9GMD - chains C and F of the 6 polymer chains in the assembly; structure by electron microscopy, 4.00 A resolution.

== Chain C ==
Molecule: Chromosome partition protein MukF
From: Escherichia coli
UniProt: P60293 (MUKF_ECOLI); residues 1-440 here = UniProt positions 1-440
Amino-acid sequence (440 residues; row label = number of the first residue in the row):
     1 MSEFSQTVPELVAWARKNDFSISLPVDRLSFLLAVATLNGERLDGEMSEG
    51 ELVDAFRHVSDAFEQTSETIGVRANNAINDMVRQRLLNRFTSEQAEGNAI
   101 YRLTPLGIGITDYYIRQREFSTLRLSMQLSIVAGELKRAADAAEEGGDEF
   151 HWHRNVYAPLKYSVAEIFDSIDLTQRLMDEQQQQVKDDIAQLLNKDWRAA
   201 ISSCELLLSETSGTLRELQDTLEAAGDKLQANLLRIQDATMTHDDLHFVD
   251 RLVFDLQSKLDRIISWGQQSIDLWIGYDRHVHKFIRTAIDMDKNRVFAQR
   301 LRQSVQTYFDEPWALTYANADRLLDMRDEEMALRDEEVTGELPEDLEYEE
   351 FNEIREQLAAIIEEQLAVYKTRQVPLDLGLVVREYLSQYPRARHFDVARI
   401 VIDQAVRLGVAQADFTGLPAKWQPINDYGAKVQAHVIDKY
Unresolved in the structure: 1-190, 198-262, 328-440
Curated features (UniProtKB/Swiss-Prot):
  - region: L208 to I236 (Leucine-zipper)
  - mutagenesis: L233 (L233P: Abolishes function)

== Chain F ==
Molecule: Chromosome partition protein MukE
From: Escherichia coli
UniProt: P22524 (MUKE_ECOLI); residue numbers follow UniProt; this construct covers 1-234
Amino-acid sequence (234 residues; row label = number of the first residue in the row):
     1 MSSTNIEQVMPVKLAQALANPLFPALDSALRSGRHIGLDELDNHAFLMDF
    51 QEYLEEFYARYNVELIRAPEGFFYLRPRSTTLIPRSVLSELDMMVGKILC
   101 YLYLSPERLANEGIFTQQELYDELLTLADEAKLLKLVNNRSTGSDVDRQK
   151 LQEKVRSSLNRLRRLGMVWFMGHDSSKFRITESVFRFGADVRAGDDPREA
   201 QRRLIRDGEAMPIENHLQLNDETEENQPDSGEEE
Unresolved in the structure: 1-6, 210-234

== How chain C and chain F interact ==
Pairs across the interface - 21 pairs, chain C then chain F:
  R322(C) with P84(F); R85(F), hydrogen bond (side chain-backbone); S86(F), hydrogen bond
  L323(C) with R31(F); S32(F); G33(F); P77(F), hydrophobic; P84(F), hydrogen bond (backbone-backbone); R85(F); S86(F), hydrogen bond (backbone-backbone)
  L324(C) with S86(F); L165(F), hydrophobic
  D325(C) with R85(F), salt bridge; S86(F), hydrogen bond (backbone-backbone); V87(F); L88(F), hydrogen bond (backbone-backbone)
  M326(C) with R85(F); L88(F), hydrophobic; M93(F), hydrophobic; R186(F)
  R327(C) with M93(F)
Also at the interface, not in a pair above, chain F (16 interface residues in all): L30, I83, F187, E209

== In short ==
The interface between chain C and chain F involves 6 residues on one side and 16 on the other; the contacts
include 6 hydrogen bonds and 1 salt bridge. Polar pairs include D325(C)-R85(F), R322(C)-R85(F) and
R322(C)-S86(F). UniProt lists one mutagenesis site on chain C.
Here chain C is Chromosome partition protein MukF and chain F is Chromosome partition protein MukE, both from
Escherichia coli. Entry 9GMD (MukEF in complex with the phage protein gp5.9 (focus)) was determined by
electron microscopy together with 9GM6, 9GM7, 9GM8, 9GM9, 9GMA and 9GMB from the same study.
